Entry 8RTK (X-ray diffraction, 1.21 A resolution); this record covers chain AAA.

[Chain AAA]
Protein: Lysozyme C
From: Gallus gallus
Notes: EC 3.2.1.17
UniProt: P00698 (LYSC_CHICK); residues 1-129 here correspond to UniProt positions 19-147 (UniProt number = residue number + 18)
Chain sequence (129 residues; numbered 1 to 129; the number before each row is that of its first residue):
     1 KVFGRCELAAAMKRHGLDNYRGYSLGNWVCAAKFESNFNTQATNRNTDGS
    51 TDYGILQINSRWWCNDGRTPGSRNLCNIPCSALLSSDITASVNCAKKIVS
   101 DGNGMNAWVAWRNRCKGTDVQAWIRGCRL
Cystine bridges: C6-C127, C30-C115, C64-C80, C76-C94
Metal / ion sites: oxovanadium(2+) V near S86 (its only coordinating residue here)
Residues lining bound ligands:
  - bis(oxidanyl)vanadium (VVB): G4, R5, C6
  - oxovanadium(2+) (VVO), molecule 1: K1, T40, Q41, S86
  - oxovanadium(2+) (VVO), molecule 2: G4, R5, C6, E7

[In short]
Ligands of chain AAA: oxovanadium(2+) and bis(oxidanyl)vanadium.
Chain AAA is Lysozyme C (Gallus gallus); the structure, X-ray structure of lysozyme obtained upon reaction
with [VIVO(8-HQ)2] in sodium formate, was determined by X-ray diffraction (same publication as 8RTJ).
